PDB entry 7AFL | electron microscopy, 4.20 A resolution (low resolution: residue-level contacts below are approximate; hydrogen-bond / salt-bridge calls are withheld) | chains A and V of the 14 polymer chains in the assembly

== Chain A ==
Molecule: 16SrRNA
From: Escherichia coli
Sequence (1542 nucleotides; row label = number of the first residue in the row):
     1 AAAUUGAAGA GUUUGAUCAU GGCUCAGAUU GAACGCUGGC GGCAGGCCUA ACACAUGCAA
    61 GUCGAACGGU AACAGGAAGA AGCUUGCUUC UUUGCUGACG AGUGGCGGAC GGGUGAGUAA
   121 UGUCUGGGAA ACUGCCUGAU GGAGGGGGAU AACUACUGGA AACGGUAGCU AAUACCGCAU
   181 AACGUCGCAA GACCAAAGAG GGGGACCUUC GGGCCUCUUG CCAUCGGAUG UGCCCAGAUG
   241 GGAUUAGCUA GUAGGUGGGG UAACGGCUCA CCUAGGCGAC GAUCCCUAGC UGGUCUGAGA
   301 GGAUGACCAG CCACACUGGA ACUGAGACAC GGUCCAGACU CCUACGGGAG GCAGCAGUGG
   361 GGAAUAUUGC ACAAUGGGCG CAAGCCUGAU GCAGCCAUGC CGCGUGUAUG AAGAAGGCCU
   421 UCGGGUUGUA AAGUACUUUC AGCGGGGAGG AAGGGAGUAA AGUUAAUACC UUUGCUCAUU
   481 GACGUUACCC GCAGAAGAAG CACCGGCUAA CUCCGUGCCA GCAGCCXCGG UAAUACGGAG
   541 GGUGCAAGCG UUAAUCGGAA UUACUGGGCG UAAAGCGCAC GCAGGCGGUU UGUUAAGUCA
   601 GAUGUGAAAU CCCCGGGCUC AACCUGGGAA CUGCAUCUGA UACUGGCAAG CUUGAGUCUC
   661 GUAGAGGGGG GUAGAAUUCC AGGUGUAGCG GUGAAAUGCG UAGAGAUCUG GAGGAAUACC
   721 GGUGGCGAAG GCGGCCCCCU GGACGAAGAC UGACGCUCAG GUGCGAAAGC GUGGGGAGCA
   781 AACAGGAUUA GAUACCCUGG UAGUCCACGC CGUAAACGAU GUCGACUUGG AGGUUGUGCC
   841 CUUGAGGCGU GGCUUCCGGA GCUAACGCGU UAAGUCGACC GCCUGGGGAG UACGGCCGCA
   901 AGGUUAAAAC UCAAAUGAAU UGACGGGGGC CCGCACAAGC GGUGGAGCAU GUGGUUUAAU
   961 UCGAUGXAAC GCGAAGAACC UUACCUGGUC UUGACAUCCA CGGAAGUUUU CAGAGAUGAG
  1021 AAUGUGCCUU CGGGAACCGU GAGACAGGUG CUGCAUGGCU GUCGUCAGCU CGUGUUGUGA
  1081 AAUGUUGGGU UAAGUCCCGC AACGAGCGCA ACCCUUAUCC UUUGUUGCCA GCGGUCCGGC
  1141 CGGGAACUCA AAGGAGACUG CCAGUGAUAA ACUGGAGGAA GGUGGGGAUG ACGUCAAGUC
  1201 AUCAUGGCCC UUACGACCAG GGCUACACAC GUGCUACAAU GGCGCAUACA AAGAGAAGCG
  1261 ACCUCGCGAG AGCAAGCGGA CCUCAUAAAG UGCGUCGUAG UCCGGAUUGG AGUCUGCAAC
  1321 UCGACUCCAU GAAGUCGGAA UCGCUAGUAA UCGUGGAUCA GAAUGCCACG GUGAAUACGU
  1381 UCCCGGGCCU UGUACACACC GCCCGUXACA CCAUGGGAGU GGGUUGCAAA AGAAGUAGGU
  1441 AGCUUAACCU UCGGGAGGGC GCUUACCACU UUGUGAUUCA UGACUGGGGU GAAGUCGUAA
  1501 CAAGGUAACC GUAGGGGAAC CUGCGGUUGG AUCACCUCCU UA
Disordered / not traced: 931-1386, 1398-1408, 1492-1506, 1537-1542
Modified residues: PSU (pseudouridine-5'-monophosphate) at position 516, G7M (N7-methyl-guanosine-5'-monophosphate) at position 527, 2MG (2N-methylguanosine-5'-monophosphate) at position 966, 5MC (5-methylcytidine-5'-monophosphate) at position 967, 2MG (2N-methylguanosine-5'-monophosphate) at position 1207, 4OC (4n,o2'-methylcytidine-5'-monophosphate) at position 1402, 5MC (5-methylcytidine-5'-monophosphate) at position 1407, UR3 (3-methyluridine-5'-monophoshate) at position 1498, 2MG (2N-methylguanosine-5'-monophosphate) at position 1516, MA6 (6N-dimethyladenosine-5'-monophoshate) at position 1518, MA6 (6N-dimethyladenosine-5'-monophoshate) at position 1519
Covalently attached groups: covalent link U793-MA6_1518
Metal / ion sites: Mg2+ site 1: G31, C48; Mg2+ site 2: C48, U114, G115; Mg2+ site 3 near A53 (its only coordinating residue here); Mg2+ site 4: C58, A59, U387; Mg2+ site 5: A109, G331; Mg2+ site 6 near G113 (its only coordinating residue here); Mg2+ site 7: A116, G117, G289; Mg2+ site 8 near U150 (its only coordinating residue here); Mg2+ site 9 near A171 (its only coordinating residue here); Mg2+ site 10 near C352 (its only coordinating residue here); Mg2+ site 11: G450, A452; Mg2+ site 12 near A547 (its only coordinating residue here); 10 more Mg2+ sites not listed

== Chain V ==
Molecule: Ribosome-binding factor A
From: Escherichia coli
Reference sequence: C3SSP7 (C3SSP7_ECOLX); residues 1-133 here = UniProt positions 1-133
Sequence (133 residues; each row starts with the number of its first residue):
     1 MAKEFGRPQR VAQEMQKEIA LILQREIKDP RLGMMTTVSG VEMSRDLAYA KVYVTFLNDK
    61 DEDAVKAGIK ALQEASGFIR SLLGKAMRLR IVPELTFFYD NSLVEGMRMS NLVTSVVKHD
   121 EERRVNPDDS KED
Disordered / not traced: 1-5, 105-133

== How chain A and chain V interact ==
Residue-residue contacts (33):
  U692(A) - Arg10(V)
  G693(A) - Arg10(V)
  G693(A) - Gln13(V)
  C796(A) - Arg10(V)
  G927(A) - Arg45(V)
  G927(A) - Asp46(V)
  G927(A) - Ala48(V)
  G928(A) - Tyr49(V)
  A1507(A) - Arg90(V)
  G1530(A) - Leu89(V)
  G1530(A) - Arg90(V)
  A1531(A) - Gly84(V)
  A1531(A) - Lys85(V)
  A1531(A) - Leu89(V)
  A1531(A) - Arg90(V)
  A1531(A) - Val92(V)
  U1532(A) - Gly77(V)
  U1532(A) - Arg80(V)
  U1532(A) - Ser81(V)
  U1532(A) - Lys85(V)
  U1532(A) - Val92(V)
  C1533(A) - Gly77(V)
  C1533(A) - Phe78(V)
  C1533(A) - Ser81(V)
  A1534(A) - Ile27(V)
  A1534(A) - Lys28(V)
  A1534(A) - Asp29(V)
  A1534(A) - Ala75(V)
  A1534(A) - Phe78(V)
  C1535(A) - Lys28(V)
  C1535(A) - Asp29(V)
  C1536(A) - Asp29(V)
  C1536(A) - Arg31(V)
Other interface residues (no listed pair), chain A (17 interface residues in all): C720, G722, G926, G929
Other interface residues (no listed pair), chain V (23 interface residues in all): Gln9, Glu74, Ile91
The authors on this interface:
  - pairs named by the authors: Phe78(V)-A1534(A) (pi stacking)

== Overview ==
17 residues of chain A face 23 of chain V across their interface. The authors report pi stacking between
Phe78(V) and A1534(A). G31(A) and C48(A) form the Mg2+ site 1. C48(A), U114(A) and G115(A) form the Mg2+ site
2.
Here chain A is 16SrRNA and chain V is Ribosome-binding factor A, both from Escherichia coli. Entry 7AFL
(Bacterial 30S ribosomal subunit assembly complex state D (multibody refinement for body domain of 30S
ribosome)) was determined by electron microscopy together with 7AF3, 7AF5, 7AF8, 7AFA, 7AFD, 7AFH and 17
further entries from the same study.
